Entry 8UA0 (electron microscopy, 3.50 A resolution); this record covers chains C and D of the 7 polymer chains in the assembly.

[Chain C (and D)]
Name: Cell division control protein 48
From: Saccharomyces cerevisiae
Notes: EC 3.6.4.6; chain D of this document is another copy of the same molecule, construct and numbering; everything in this record applies to it too
UniProtKB: P25694 (CDC48_YEAST); residue numbers follow UniProt; this construct covers 1-835
Sequence (835 residues; numbered 1 to 835; the number before each row is that of its first residue):
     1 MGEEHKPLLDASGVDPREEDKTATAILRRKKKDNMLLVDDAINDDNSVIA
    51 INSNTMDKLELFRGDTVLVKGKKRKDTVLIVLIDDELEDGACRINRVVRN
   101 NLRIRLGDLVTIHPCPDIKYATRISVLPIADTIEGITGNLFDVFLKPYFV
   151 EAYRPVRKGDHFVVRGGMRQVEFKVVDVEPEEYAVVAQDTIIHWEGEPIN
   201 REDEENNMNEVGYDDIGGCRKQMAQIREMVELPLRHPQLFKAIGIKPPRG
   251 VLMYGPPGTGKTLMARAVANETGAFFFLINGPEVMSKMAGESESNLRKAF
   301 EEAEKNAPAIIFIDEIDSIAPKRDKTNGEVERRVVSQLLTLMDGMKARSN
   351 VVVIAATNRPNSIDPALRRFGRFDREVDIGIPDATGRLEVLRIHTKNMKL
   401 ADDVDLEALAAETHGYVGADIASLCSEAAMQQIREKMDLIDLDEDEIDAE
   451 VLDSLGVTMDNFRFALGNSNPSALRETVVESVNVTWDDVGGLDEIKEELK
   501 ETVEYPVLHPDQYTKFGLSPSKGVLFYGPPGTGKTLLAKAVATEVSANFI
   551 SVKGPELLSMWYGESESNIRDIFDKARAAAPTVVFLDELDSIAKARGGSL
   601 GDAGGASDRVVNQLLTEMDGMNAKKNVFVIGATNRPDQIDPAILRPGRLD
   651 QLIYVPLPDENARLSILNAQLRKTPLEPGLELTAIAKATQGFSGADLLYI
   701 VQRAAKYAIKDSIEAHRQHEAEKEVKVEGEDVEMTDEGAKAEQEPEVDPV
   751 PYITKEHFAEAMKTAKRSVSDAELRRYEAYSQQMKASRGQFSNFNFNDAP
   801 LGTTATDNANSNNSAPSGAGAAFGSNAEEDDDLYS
Unresolved in the structure: 1-199, 723-747, 797-835 (chain D: 1-205, 471-482, 721-747, 797-835)
Metal / ion sites: Mg2+ site 1: Thr262 (together with 08T); Mg2+ site 2: Thr535 (together with 08T)
Residues lining bound ligands:
  - 08T ([[[(2R,3S,4R,5R)-5-(6-aminopurin-9-yl)-3,4-bis(oxidanyl)oxolan-2-yl]methoxy-oxidanyl-phosphoryl]oxy-oxidanyl-phosphoryl]oxy-tris(fluoranyl)beryllium), molecule 1: Asp215, Ile216, Gly217, Gly218, Pro257, Gly258, Thr259, Gly260, Lys261, Thr262, Leu263, Arg266, Glu315, Asn358, Val390, His394, Val417, Gly418, Ala419, Ala422
  - 08T, molecule 2: Asp343, Arg369, Arg372
  - 08T, molecule 3: Asp488, Val489, Gly490, Pro529, Pro530, Gly531, Thr532, Gly533, Lys534, Thr535, Leu536, Lys539, Glu588, Ile666, Gln670, Gly694, Ala695, Leu698
  - 08T, molecule 4: Leu615, Asp619, Ala642, Arg645, Arg648
Swiss-Prot annotation at these positions:
  - binding site (ATP): Pro257 to Leu263, Asn358, His394, Gly531 to Leu536
  - modified residue: Ser472 (Phosphoserine), Ser519 (Phosphoserine), Thr735 (Phosphothreonine), Ser770 (Phosphoserine)
  - cross-link (Glycyl lysine isopeptide (Lys-Gly)): Lys305 (interchain with G-Cter in ubiquitin), Lys322 (interchain with G-Cter in ubiquitin), Lys346 (interchain with G-Cter in ubiquitin), Lys522 (interchain with G-Cter in ubiquitin), Lys539 (interchain with G-Cter in ubiquitin), Lys594 (interchain with G-Cter in ubiquitin), Lys673 (interchain with G-Cter in ubiquitin)
  - mutagenesis: Lys261 (K261A: Moderate reduction in growth rate; K261T: Probable loss of ATP binding. Complete loss of catalytic activity), Glu315 (E315A: Moderate reduction in growth rate; E315D: Severe loss of catalytic activity without affecting cooperativity between the 2 ATP-binding regions. Slight reduction in growth rate ...), Asn358 (N358A: Slight reduction in growth rate. Restores cell growth; when associated with Q-315), Arg369 (R369A: No effect on growth rate. Restores cell growth; when associated with Q-315), Pro471 (P471A/S: Restores cell growth; when associated with Q-315), Arg475 (R475H: Restores cell growth; when associated with Q-315), Lys534 (K534A/T: Severe loss of catalytic activity. Lethal), Glu588 (E588D: Moderate reduction in growth rate; E588Q: Lethal), Arg645 (R645A: Lethal)
Reported in the primary citation:
  - catalytic residues: Glu315, Arg369, Arg372, Glu588, Arg645, Arg648 (citing earlier work)

[How chain C and chain D interact]
Contacting residue pairs (129; chain C residue first):
  Gly258(C) - Arg369(D)
  Thr262(C) - Gly344(D)
  Thr262(C) - Met345(D)
  Arg266(C) - Gly344(D)  hydrogen bond (side chain-backbone)
  Leu278(C) - Met345(D)  hydrophobic
  Asn280(C) - Thr340(D)
  Pro282(C) - Arg297(D)
  Pro282(C) - Arg333(D)
  Pro282(C) - Ser336(D)
  Pro282(C) - Gln337(D)
  Met285(C) - Arg333(D)
  Ser286(C) - Ala289(D)
  Lys287(C) - Met288(D)
  Lys287(C) - Ala289(D)  hydrogen bond (backbone-backbone)
  Lys287(C) - Glu291(D)
  Phe312(C) - Met345(D)  hydrophobic
  Asp314(C) - Met345(D)
  Glu315(C) - Thr340(D)
  Ser318(C) - Arg333(D)
  Ser318(C) - Ser336(D)
  Thr326(C) - Glu329(D)
  Val330(C) - Ala289(D)  hydrophobic
  Asn358(C) - Arg323(D)
  Arg359(C) - Arg323(D)  hydrogen bond (side chain-backbone)
  Arg359(C) - Asp324(D)  salt bridge
  Arg359(C) - Arg332(D)
  Asn397(C) - Ile243(D)
  Met398(C) - Ile243(D)
  Met398(C) - Ile245(D)  hydrophobic
  Ala419(C) - Arg369(D)
  Ala419(C) - Phe370(D)
  Ala422(C) - Phe370(D)  hydrophobic
  Ser423(C) - Phe370(D)
  Ser426(C) - Ile245(D)
  Ser426(C) - Lys246(D)
  Glu427(C) - Arg375(D)  salt bridge
  Ala429(C) - Ile243(D)  hydrophobic
  Ala429(C) - Ile245(D)  hydrophobic
  Met430(C) - Phe240(D)  hydrophobic
  Met430(C) - Pro247(D)  hydrophobic
  Met430(C) - Pro248(D)
  Ile433(C) - Leu239(D)  hydrophobic
  Arg434(C) - Glu228(D)  salt bridge
  Ile447(C) - Leu239(D)  hydrophobic
  Leu452(C) - Ala242(D)  hydrophobic
  Ser472(C) - Arg368(D)
  Ser472(C) - Arg369(D)
  Arg475(C) - Arg368(D)  hydrogen bond (side chain-backbone)
  Arg475(C) - Asp374(D)  hydrogen bond (side chain-backbone)
  Arg475(C) - Glu376(D)
  Glu476(C) - Asn361(D)  hydrogen bond
  Glu476(C) - Arg368(D)  salt bridge
  Val479(C) - Met621(D)  hydrophobic
  Glu480(C) - Ala623(D)
  Val482(C) - Asn622(D)
  Pro530(C) - Pro641(D)
  Pro530(C) - Arg645(D)
  Gly531(C) - Arg645(D)
  Lys539(C) - Asp619(D)  salt bridge
  Lys539(C) - Gly620(D)  hydrogen bond (side chain-backbone)
  Lys539(C) - Met621(D)
  Phe549(C) - Met621(D)  hydrophobic
  Lys553(C) - Gln613(D)
  Lys553(C) - Thr616(D)
  Lys553(C) - Met621(D)  hydrogen bond (side chain-backbone)
  Lys553(C) - Asn622(D)
  Pro555(C) - Arg570(D)
  Pro555(C) - Arg609(D)
  Pro555(C) - Gln613(D)
  Glu556(C) - Arg570(D)  hydrogen bond (backbone-side chain)
  Leu558(C) - Tyr562(D)
  Leu558(C) - Arg609(D)
  Ser559(C) - Tyr562(D)
  Met560(C) - Trp561(D)  hydrophobic
  Met560(C) - Tyr562(D)  hydrogen bond (backbone-backbone)
  Met560(C) - Glu564(D)
  Asp587(C) - Thr616(D)
  Glu588(C) - Asn612(D)
  Ser591(C) - Asn612(D)
  Gly601(C) - Asp602(D)
  Asp602(C) - Asp602(D)  hydrogen bond (backbone-side chain)
  Ala603(C) - Tyr562(D)
  Ala603(C) - Asp602(D)
  Ala606(C) - Tyr562(D)  hydrophobic
  Ser607(C) - Tyr562(D)  hydrogen bond
  Asn634(C) - Arg596(D)
  Arg635(C) - Arg596(D)
  Arg635(C) - Gly597(D)
  Lys673(C) - Phe516(D)
  Lys673(C) - Gly517(D)
  Thr674(C) - Phe516(D)  hydrogen bond (side chain-backbone)
  Ala684(C) - Phe794(D)
  Ile685(C) - Phe794(D)
  Ala688(C) - Phe794(D)  hydrophobic
  Phe692(C) - Phe791(D)  hydrophobic
  Ala695(C) - Arg645(D)
  Ala695(C) - Pro646(D)
  Asp696(C) - Pro646(D)
  Val701(C) - Leu518(D)  hydrophobic
  Gln702(C) - Ser519(D)  hydrogen bond
  Gln702(C) - Pro520(D)
  Gln702(C) - Ser521(D)
  Arg703(C) - Gln651(D)
  Ala705(C) - Leu518(D)  hydrophobic
  Lys706(C) - Thr502(D)
  Ile709(C) - Gln512(D)
  Ile709(C) - Tyr513(D)  hydrophobic
  Ile709(C) - Phe516(D)  hydrophobic
  Lys710(C) - Glu501(D)
  Lys710(C) - Tyr505(D)
  Ser712(C) - Gln512(D)  hydrogen bond
  Ile713(C) - His509(D)
  Asp748(C) - Lys515(D)  salt bridge
  Ile753(C) - Phe516(D)  hydrophobic
  Lys755(C) - Phe796(D)
  Phe758(C) - Phe796(D)  hydrophobic
  Ala759(C) - Asn793(D)
  Ala759(C) - Phe796(D)  hydrophobic
  Met762(C) - Phe791(D)
  Met762(C) - Phe794(D)  hydrophobic
  Lys763(C) - Arg788(D)  hydrogen bond (backbone-side chain)
  Thr764(C) - Arg788(D)
  Ala765(C) - Arg788(D)
  Ala765(C) - Phe791(D)
  Lys766(C) - Met784(D)
  Lys766(C) - Ser787(D)
  Lys766(C) - Arg788(D)
  Ser768(C) - Arg645(D)
  Ser768(C) - Pro646(D)
Also at the interface, not in a pair above, chain C (106 interface residues in all): Pro257, Glu283, Glu331, Lys399, Glu444, Leu455, Thr535, Ala542, Ser551, Gly554, Glu564, Asp590, Lys594, Gln670, Pro675, Leu680, Glu681, Tyr699, Ala708, Val750, Pro751, Arg767
Also at the interface, not in a pair above, chain D (87 interface residues in all): Arg235, His236, Gln238, Gly244, Gly290, Glu293, Lys325, Asp343, Pro360, Ala366, Phe373, Gly563, Glu566, Asp608, Ala642, Asp650, Ser792

[In short]
106 residues of chain C and 87 residues of chain D are in contact; the contacts include 16 hydrogen bonds and
6 salt bridges. Polar contacts include Arg359(C)-Asp324(D), Glu427(C)-Arg375(D) and Arg434(C)-Glu228(D).
Ligands of chain C: 4 copies of compound 08T. From the paper: catalytic residues Glu315(C), Arg369(C) and
Arg372(C) among others.
Both chains are Cell division control protein 48 (Saccharomyces cerevisiae). Entry 8UA0 (Cdc48-Shp1 unfolding
native substrate, Class 8) was determined by electron microscopy (same publication as 8U7T, 8U8I, 8U9C, 8U9P,
8U9Q, 8U9Z and 3 further entries).
